PDB entry 8FFJ | electron microscopy, 7.50 A resolution (low resolution: residue-level contacts below are approximate; hydrogen-bond / salt-bridge calls are withheld) | chains X and J of the 4 polymer chains in the assembly

# Chain X
Molecule: Receptor tyrosine-protein kinase erbB-2
Source organism: Homo sapiens
Notes: EC 2.7.10.1
UniProt: P04626 (ERBB2_HUMAN); numbering as in UniProt (aligned over 23-644)
Sequence (622 residues; each row starts with the number of its first residue):
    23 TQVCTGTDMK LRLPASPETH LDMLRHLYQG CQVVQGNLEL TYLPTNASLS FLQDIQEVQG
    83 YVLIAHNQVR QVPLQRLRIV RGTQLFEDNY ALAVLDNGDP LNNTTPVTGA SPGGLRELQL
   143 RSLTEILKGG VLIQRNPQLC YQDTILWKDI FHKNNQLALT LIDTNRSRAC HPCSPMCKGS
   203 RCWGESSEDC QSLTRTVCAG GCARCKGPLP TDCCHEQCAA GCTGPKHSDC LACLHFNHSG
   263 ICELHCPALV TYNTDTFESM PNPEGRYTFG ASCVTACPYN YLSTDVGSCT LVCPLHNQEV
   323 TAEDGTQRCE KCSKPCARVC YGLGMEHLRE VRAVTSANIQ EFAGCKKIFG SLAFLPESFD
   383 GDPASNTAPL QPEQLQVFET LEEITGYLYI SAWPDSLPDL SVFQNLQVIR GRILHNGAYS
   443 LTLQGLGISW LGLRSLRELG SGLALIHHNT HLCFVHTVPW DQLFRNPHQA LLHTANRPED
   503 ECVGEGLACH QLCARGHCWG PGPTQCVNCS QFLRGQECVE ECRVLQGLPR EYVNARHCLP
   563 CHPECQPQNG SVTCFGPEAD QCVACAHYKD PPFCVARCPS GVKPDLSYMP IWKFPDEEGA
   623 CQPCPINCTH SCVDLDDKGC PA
Disordered / not traced: 127-129
UniProt features mapped onto this chain:
  - modified residue: Thr182 (Phosphothreonine)
  - glycosylation (N-linked (GlcNAc...) asparagine): Asn68, Asn124, Asn187, Asn259, Asn530, Asn571, Asn629
  - mutagenesis: Leu317 to His318 (Reduces dimerization with ERBB3), Met611 (M611A: Prevents synthesis of isoform 2)
Cystine bridges: Cys26-Cys53, Cys162-Cys192, Cys195-Cys204, Cys199-Cys212, Cys220-Cys227, Cys224-Cys235, Cys236-Cys244, Cys240-Cys252, Cys255-Cys264, Cys268-Cys295, Cys299-Cys311, Cys315-Cys331, Cys334-Cys338, Cys342-Cys367, Cys475-Cys504, Cys511-Cys520, Cys515-Cys528, Cys531-Cys540, Cys544-Cys560, Cys563-Cys576, Cys567-Cys584, Cys587-Cys596, Cys600-Cys623, Cys626-Cys634, Cys630-Cys642

# Chain J
Molecule: Zanidatamab Heavy Chain A
Source organism: Homo sapiens
Sequence (451 residues; row label = number of the first residue in the row; a row labelled like 82A-82C holds insertion residues (82A, then the next letters in order); numbering starts at 0):
     0 GEVQLVESGG GLVQPGGSLR LSCAASGFTF TDYTMDWVRQ APGKGLEWVA DVN
   52A P
    53 NSGGSIYNQR FKGRFTLSVD RSKNTLYLQM
82A-82C NSL
    83 RAEDTAVYYC ARNLGPS
99A-99B FY
   100 FDYWGQGTLV TVSSASTKGP SVFPLAPSSK STSGGTAALG CLVKDYFPEP VTVSWNSGAL
   160 TSGVHTFPAV LQSSGLYSLS SVVTVPSSSL GTQTYICNVN HKPSNTKVDK KVEPKSCDKT
   220 HTCPPCPAPE LLGGPSVFLF PPKPKDTLMI SRTPEVTCVV VDVSHEDPEV KFNWYVDGVE
   280 VHNAKTKPRE EQYNSTYRVV SVLTVLHQDW LNGKEYKCKV SNKALPAPIE KTISKAKGQP
   340 REPQVYVYPP SRDELTKNQV SLTCLVKGFY PSDIAVEWES NGQPENNYKT TPPVLDSDGS
   400 FALVSKLTVD KSRWQQGNVF SCSVMHEALH NHYTQKSLSL SPGGS
Disordered / not traced: 0, 212-444
Cystine bridges: Cys22-Cys92, Cys140-Cys196

# Chain X / chain J interface
Pairs across the interface (10):
  Lys150(X) with Ser74(J)
  His267(X) with Ser54(J)
  Asp277(X) with Gln61(J); Lys64(J)
  Thr290(X) with Asn53(J)
  Val308(X) with Asn53(J)
  Leu317(X) with Tyr32(J); Arg94(J)
  His318(X) with Leu96(J)
  Lys333(X) with Pro98(J)
Other interface residues (no listed pair), chain X (15 interface residues in all): Phe258, Tyr274, Thr276, Phe279, Gly309, Ser310, Pro316
Other interface residues (no listed pair), chain J (12 interface residues in all): Asp31, Ile58, Arg73

# Overview
Chain X and chain J form an interface of 15 and 12 residues respectively. Curated annotation (UniProt) lists 3
mutagenesis sites on chain X.
Chain X is Receptor tyrosine-protein kinase erbB-2 and chain J is Zanidatamab Heavy Chain A, both from Homo
sapiens; the structure, Structure of Zanidatamab bound to HER2, was determined by electron microscopy.
